PDB entry 9K73 | X-ray diffraction, 1.80 A resolution | chain A

== Chain A ==
Molecule: beta-glucosidase
From: Thermoanaerobacterium saccharolyticum
Notes: EC 3.2.1.21
Reference sequence: I3VXG7 (I3VXG7_THESW); residues 1-444 here = UniProt positions 1-444
Chain sequence (444 residues; row label = number of the first residue in the row):
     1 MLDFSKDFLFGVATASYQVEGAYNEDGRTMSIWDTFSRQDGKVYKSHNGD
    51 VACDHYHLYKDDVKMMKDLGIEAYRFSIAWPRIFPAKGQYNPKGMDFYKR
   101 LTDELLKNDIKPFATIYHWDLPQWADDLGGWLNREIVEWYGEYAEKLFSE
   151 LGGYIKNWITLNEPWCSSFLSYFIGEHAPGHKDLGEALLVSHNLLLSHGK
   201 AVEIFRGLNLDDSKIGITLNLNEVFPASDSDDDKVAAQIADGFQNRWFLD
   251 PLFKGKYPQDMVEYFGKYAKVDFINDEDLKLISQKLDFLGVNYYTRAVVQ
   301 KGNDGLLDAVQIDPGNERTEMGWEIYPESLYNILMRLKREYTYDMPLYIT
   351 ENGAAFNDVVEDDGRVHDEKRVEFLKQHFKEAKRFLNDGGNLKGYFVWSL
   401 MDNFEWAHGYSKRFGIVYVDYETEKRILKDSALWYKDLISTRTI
Not modelled in the structure: 1, 303-304
Ion coordination: Na+ site 1: Tyr17, Gly49; Na+ site 2: Ser37, Ser46

== Summary ==
Tyr17 and Gly49 form the Na+ site 1. The Na+ site 2 is built by Ser37 and Ser46.
Chain A is beta-glucosidase (Thermoanaerobacterium saccharolyticum); the structure, Crystal structure of
TsaBgl, was determined by X-ray diffraction together with 9K72 from the same study.
